3EHY - chain A; structure by X-ray diffraction, 1.90 A resolution.

Chain A:
Molecule: Macrophage metalloelastase
Source organism: Homo sapiens
Notes: EC 3.4.24.65; fragment: Catalytic domain
UniProtKB: P39900 (MMP12_HUMAN); residues 106-263 here = UniProt positions 106-263
Amino-acid sequence (158 residues; row label = number of the first residue in the row):
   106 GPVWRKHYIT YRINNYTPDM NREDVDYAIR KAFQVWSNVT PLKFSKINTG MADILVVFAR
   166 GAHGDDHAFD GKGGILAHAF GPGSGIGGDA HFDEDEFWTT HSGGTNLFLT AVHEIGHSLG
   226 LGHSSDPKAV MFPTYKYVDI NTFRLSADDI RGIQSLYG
Differences from the reference sequence: engineered mutation D171 (Phe in P39900)
Bound ions: Ca2+ site 1: D124, E199, E201; Ca2+ site 2: D158, G190, G192, D194; Zn2+ site 1: H168, D170, H183, H196; Ca2+ site 3: D175, G176, G178, I180, D198, E201; Zn2+ site 2: H218, H222, H228 (together with TBL)
Ligand contacts: TBL (N-[(4-methoxyphenyl)sulfonyl]-D-alanine): G179, I180, L181, A182, H183, L214, T215, H218, E219, H222, H228, V235, F237, P238, T239, Y240
UniProt features mapped onto this chain:
  - active site: E219
  - binding site (Ca(2+)): D124, D158, D175, G176, G178, I180, G190, G192, D194, D198, E199, E201
  - binding site (Zn(2+)): H168, D170, H183, H196, H218, H222, H228

Summary:
Ligands of chain A: compound TBL. H218, H222 and H228 coordinate Zn2+ site 2. D124, E199 and E201 coordinate
Ca2+ site 1. Curated annotation (UniProt) lists active-site residue E219, 12 Ca2+-binding residues and 7
Zn2+-binding residues.
Chain A is Macrophage metalloelastase (Homo sapiens); the structure, Crystal structure of the catalytic domain
of human MMP12 complexed with the inhibitor (R)-2-(4-methoxyphenylsulfonamido)propanoic acid, was determined
by X-ray diffraction (same publication as 3EHX).
